PDB entry 3O6Q | X-ray diffraction, 2.50 A resolution | chains A and D of the 4 polymer chains in the assembly

[Chain A]
Protein: Stage II sporulation protein SA
Source organism: Bacillus subtilis
Reference sequence: O34853 (SP2SA_BACSU); numbering as in UniProt (aligned over 92-248)
Chain sequence (157 residues; numbered 92 to 248; the number before each row is that of its first residue):
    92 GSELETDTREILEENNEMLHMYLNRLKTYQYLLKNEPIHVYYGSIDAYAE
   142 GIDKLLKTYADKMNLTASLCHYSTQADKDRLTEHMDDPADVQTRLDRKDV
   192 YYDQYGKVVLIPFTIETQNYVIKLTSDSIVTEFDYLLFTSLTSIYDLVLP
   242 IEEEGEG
Not modelled in the structure: 92-96, 242-248
Modified / non-standard residues: Mse-109, Mse-112, Mse-154, Mse-176 (selenomethionine; parent Met)
UniProt features mapped onto this chain:
  - mutagenesis: Leu-103 (L103F: In mut9; sporulation efficiency decreases by about 4 orders of magnitude)
Reported in the primary citation:
  - self-association interface (contacts with another copy of this molecule); pairs are residue here / residue on that copy: Tyr-120/Tyr-120 (hydrogen bond), Gln-121/Thr-230 (hydrogen bond), Leu-103, Asn-106, Leu-110, Leu-114, Leu-117, Gln-121, Leu-124, Phe-224, Leu-227, Ser-231, Ser-234, Ile-235, Leu-238, Val-239

[Chain D]
Protein: Stage II sporulation protein SB
Source organism: Bacillus subtilis
Reference sequence: O34800 (SP2SB_BACSU); residues 1-56 here = UniProt positions 1-56
Chain sequence (56 residues; each row starts with the number of its first residue):
     1 MERAFQNRCEPRAAKPFKILKKRSTTSVASYQVSPHTARIFKENERLIDE
    51 YKRKKA
Not modelled in the structure: 1-8, 53-56
Modified / non-standard residues: Mse-1 (selenomethionine)
UniProt features mapped onto this chain:
  - mutagenesis: Mse-1 to Arg-12 (No loss of antitoxin activity), Arg-53 to Ala-56 (Significant loss of antitoxin activity)

[Interface between chain A and chain D]
Contacting residue pairs (58):
  Thr-99(A) / Leu-47(D)
  Thr-99(A) / Tyr-51(D)
  Ile-102(A) / Glu-43(D)
  Ile-102(A) / Asn-44(D)
  Ile-102(A) / Leu-47(D)  hydrophobic
  Glu-105(A) / His-36(D)  salt bridge
  Glu-105(A) / Ile-40(D)
  Asn-106(A) / Ile-40(D)
  Asn-106(A) / Asn-44(D)  hydrogen bond
  Mse-109(A) / Thr-37(D)
  Mse-109(A) / Ile-40(D)  hydrophobic
  Tyr-139(A) / Arg-23(D)  hydrogen bond
  Tyr-139(A) / Thr-25(D)
  Tyr-139(A) / Thr-26(D)
  Lys-189(A) / Ala-29(D)
  Asp-190(A) / Ala-29(D)
  Val-191(A) / Ala-29(D)  hydrophobic
  Val-191(A) / Ser-30(D)
  Val-191(A) / Gln-32(D)
  Tyr-193(A) / Gln-32(D)  hydrogen bond (side chain-backbone)
  Tyr-193(A) / Val-33(D)
  Tyr-193(A) / Ser-34(D)
  Tyr-193(A) / Pro-35(D)
  Asp-194(A) / Pro-35(D)
  Gln-195(A) / Pro-35(D)
  Gln-195(A) / Arg-39(D)  hydrogen bond (backbone-side chain)
  Pro-203(A) / Val-28(D)
  Pro-203(A) / Ala-29(D)  hydrogen bond (backbone-backbone)
  Phe-204(A) / Arg-23(D)
  Phe-204(A) / Thr-26(D)
  Phe-204(A) / Ser-27(D)
  Phe-204(A) / Val-28(D)  hydrophobic
  Thr-205(A) / Thr-26(D)
  Thr-205(A) / Ser-27(D)  hydrogen bond (backbone-backbone)
  Glu-207(A) / Thr-25(D)  hydrogen bond (backbone-backbone)
  Ile-220(A) / His-36(D)
  Thr-222(A) / Ser-34(D)
  Thr-222(A) / Thr-37(D)
  Glu-223(A) / Tyr-31(D)
  Glu-223(A) / Gln-32(D)
  Glu-223(A) / Val-33(D)
  Glu-223(A) / Ser-34(D)  hydrogen bond
  Glu-223(A) / Thr-37(D)  hydrogen bond
  Tyr-226(A) / Ala-29(D)  hydrogen bond (side chain-backbone)
  Tyr-226(A) / Ser-30(D)
  Tyr-226(A) / Tyr-31(D)  hydrogen bond (side chain-backbone)
  Thr-230(A) / Val-28(D)
  Thr-233(A) / Arg-23(D)  hydrogen bond (backbone-side chain)
  Ser-234(A) / Arg-23(D)
  Asp-237(A) / Lys-22(D)
  Asp-237(A) / Arg-23(D)  salt bridge
  Asp-237(A) / Ser-24(D)  hydrogen bond (side chain-backbone)
  Asp-237(A) / Thr-25(D)  hydrogen bond
  Leu-238(A) / Lys-21(D)  hydrogen bond (backbone-side chain)
  Leu-238(A) / Lys-22(D)
  Leu-238(A) / Arg-23(D)
  Val-239(A) / Lys-21(D)
  Leu-240(A) / Lys-21(D)  hydrogen bond (backbone-side chain)
Other interface residues (no listed pair), chain A (35 interface residues in all): Asp-98, Glu-108, Ile-143, Tyr-196, Gly-197, Ile-202, Ile-206, Leu-227
Interface features reported in the paper:
  - specific contacts: Glu-223(A)/Ser-34(D)

[Overview]
The interface between chain A and chain D involves 35 residues on one side and 23 on the other; the contacts
include 16 hydrogen bonds and 2 salt bridges. Among the polar pairs are Glu-105(A)/His-36(D),
Asp-237(A)/Arg-23(D) and Asn-106(A)/Asn-44(D). The paper describes a contact between Glu-223(A) and Ser-34(D).
From the paper: a self-association interface involving Leu-103(A), Asn-106(A) and Leu-110(A) among others.
Chain A is Stage II sporulation protein SA and chain D is Stage II sporulation protein SB, both from Bacillus
subtilis; the structure, The Structure of SpoIISA and SpoIISB, a Toxin - Antitoxin System, was determined by
X-ray diffraction.
